Entry 6VM4 (electron microscopy, 7.08 A resolution (low resolution: residue-level contacts below are approximate; hydrogen-bond / salt-bridge calls are withheld)); this record covers chains A and F of the 26 polymer chains in the assembly.

Chain A:
Name: ATP synthase subunit alpha, chloroplastic
From: Spinacia oleracea
Notes: EC 7.1.2.2
UniProt: P06450 (ATPA_SPIOL); residue numbers follow UniProt; this construct covers 1-507
Amino-acid sequence (507 residues; each row starts with the number of its first residue):
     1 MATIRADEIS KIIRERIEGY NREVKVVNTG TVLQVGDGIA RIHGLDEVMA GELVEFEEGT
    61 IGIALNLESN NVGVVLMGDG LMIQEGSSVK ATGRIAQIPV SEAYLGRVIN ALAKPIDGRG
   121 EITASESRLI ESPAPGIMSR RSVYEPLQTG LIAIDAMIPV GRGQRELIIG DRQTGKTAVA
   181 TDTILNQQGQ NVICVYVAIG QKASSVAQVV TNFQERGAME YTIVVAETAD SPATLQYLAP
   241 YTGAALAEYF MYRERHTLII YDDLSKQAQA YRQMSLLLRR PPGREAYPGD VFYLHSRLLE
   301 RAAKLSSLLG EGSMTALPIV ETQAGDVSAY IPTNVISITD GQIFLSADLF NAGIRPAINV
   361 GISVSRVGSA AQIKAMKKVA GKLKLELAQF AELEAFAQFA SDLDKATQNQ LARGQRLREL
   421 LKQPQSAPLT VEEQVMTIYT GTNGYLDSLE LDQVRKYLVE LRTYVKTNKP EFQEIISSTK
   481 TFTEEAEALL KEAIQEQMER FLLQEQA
Not modelled in the structure: 1-6, 504-507
Swiss-Prot annotation at these positions:
  - binding site (ATP): Gly-170 to Thr-177
  - site: Ser-363 (Required for activity)

Chain F:
Name: ATP synthase subunit beta, chloroplastic
From: Spinacia oleracea
Notes: EC 7.1.2.2
UniProt: P00825 (ATPB_SPIOL); numbering as in UniProt (aligned over 1-498)
Amino-acid sequence (498 residues; row label = number of the first residue in the row):
     1 MRINPTTSDP GVSTLEKKNL GRIAQIIGPV LDVAFPPGKM PNIYNALIVK GRDTAGQPMN
    61 VTCEVQQLLG NNRVRAVAMS ATDGLTRGME VIDTGAPLSV PVGGATLGRI FNVLGEPVDN
   121 LGPVDTRTTS PIHRSAPAFT QLDTKLSIFE TGIKVVDLLA PYRRGGKIGL FGGAGVGKTV
   181 LIMELINNIA KAHGGVSVFG GVGERTREGN DLYMEMKESG VINEQNIAES KVALVYGQMN
   241 EPPGARMRVG LTALTMAEYF RDVNEQDVLL FIDNIFRFVQ AGSEVSALLG RMPSAVGYQP
   301 TLSTEMGSLQ ERITSTKEGS ITSIQAVYVP ADDLTDPAPA TTFAHLDATT VLSRGLAAKG
   361 IYPAVDPLDS TSTMLQPRIV GEEHYEIAQR VKETLQRYKE LQDIIAILGL DELSEEDRLT
   421 VARARKIERF LSQPFFVAEV FTGSPGKYVG LAETIRGFQL ILSGELDSLP EQAFYLVGNI
   481 DEATAKAMNL EMESKLKK
Not modelled in the structure: 1-16, 495-498
Swiss-Prot annotation at these positions:
  - binding site (ATP): Gly-172 to Thr-179

Interface between chain A and chain F:
Residue-residue contacts - 17 pairs, chain A then chain F:
  Val-48(A) with Leu-85(F); Thr-86(F)
  Met-49(A) with Gly-84(F); Leu-85(F)
  Ala-50(A) with Thr-82(F); Asp-83(F); Gly-84(F); Leu-85(F)
  Asn-66(A) with Ile-26(F); Ile-27(F)
  Leu-67(A) with Gln-25(F); Ile-26(F)
  Ser-69(A) with Gln-25(F)
  Ile-137(A) with Asn-210(F)
  Pro-282(A) with Val-296(F)
  Gly-283(A) with Val-296(F)
  Ser-328(A) with Ala-331(F)
Interface residues without a listed pair, chain A (16 interface residues in all): Gly-51, Glu-68, Arg-284, Ser-296, Glu-300, Ser-337
Interface residues without a listed pair, chain F (16 interface residues in all): Ala-24, Ala-174, Thr-206, Met-239, Asn-240

In short:
Chain A and chain F each contribute 16 residues to their interface. UniProt lists 8 ATP-binding residues on
chain A; 8 ATP-binding residues on chain F.
Chain A is ATP synthase subunit alpha, chloroplastic and chain F is ATP synthase subunit beta, chloroplastic,
both from Spinacia oleracea; the structure, Chloroplast ATP synthase (C2, CF1FO), was determined by electron
microscopy, deposited together with 6VM1, 6VMB, 6VMD, 6VMG, 6VOF, 6VOG and 8 further entries.
